7WBH - chains B and C of the 9 polymer chains in the assembly; structure by electron microscopy, 3.70 A resolution.

== Chain B (and C) ==
Molecule: Spike glycoprotein
Organism: Severe acute respiratory syndrome-related coronavirus
Notes: chain C of this document is another copy of the same molecule, construct and numbering; everything in this record applies to it too
Reference sequence: P0DTC2 (SPIKE_SARS2); residue numbers follow UniProt; this construct covers 27-1146
Amino-acid sequence (1120 residues; row label = number of the first residue in the row):
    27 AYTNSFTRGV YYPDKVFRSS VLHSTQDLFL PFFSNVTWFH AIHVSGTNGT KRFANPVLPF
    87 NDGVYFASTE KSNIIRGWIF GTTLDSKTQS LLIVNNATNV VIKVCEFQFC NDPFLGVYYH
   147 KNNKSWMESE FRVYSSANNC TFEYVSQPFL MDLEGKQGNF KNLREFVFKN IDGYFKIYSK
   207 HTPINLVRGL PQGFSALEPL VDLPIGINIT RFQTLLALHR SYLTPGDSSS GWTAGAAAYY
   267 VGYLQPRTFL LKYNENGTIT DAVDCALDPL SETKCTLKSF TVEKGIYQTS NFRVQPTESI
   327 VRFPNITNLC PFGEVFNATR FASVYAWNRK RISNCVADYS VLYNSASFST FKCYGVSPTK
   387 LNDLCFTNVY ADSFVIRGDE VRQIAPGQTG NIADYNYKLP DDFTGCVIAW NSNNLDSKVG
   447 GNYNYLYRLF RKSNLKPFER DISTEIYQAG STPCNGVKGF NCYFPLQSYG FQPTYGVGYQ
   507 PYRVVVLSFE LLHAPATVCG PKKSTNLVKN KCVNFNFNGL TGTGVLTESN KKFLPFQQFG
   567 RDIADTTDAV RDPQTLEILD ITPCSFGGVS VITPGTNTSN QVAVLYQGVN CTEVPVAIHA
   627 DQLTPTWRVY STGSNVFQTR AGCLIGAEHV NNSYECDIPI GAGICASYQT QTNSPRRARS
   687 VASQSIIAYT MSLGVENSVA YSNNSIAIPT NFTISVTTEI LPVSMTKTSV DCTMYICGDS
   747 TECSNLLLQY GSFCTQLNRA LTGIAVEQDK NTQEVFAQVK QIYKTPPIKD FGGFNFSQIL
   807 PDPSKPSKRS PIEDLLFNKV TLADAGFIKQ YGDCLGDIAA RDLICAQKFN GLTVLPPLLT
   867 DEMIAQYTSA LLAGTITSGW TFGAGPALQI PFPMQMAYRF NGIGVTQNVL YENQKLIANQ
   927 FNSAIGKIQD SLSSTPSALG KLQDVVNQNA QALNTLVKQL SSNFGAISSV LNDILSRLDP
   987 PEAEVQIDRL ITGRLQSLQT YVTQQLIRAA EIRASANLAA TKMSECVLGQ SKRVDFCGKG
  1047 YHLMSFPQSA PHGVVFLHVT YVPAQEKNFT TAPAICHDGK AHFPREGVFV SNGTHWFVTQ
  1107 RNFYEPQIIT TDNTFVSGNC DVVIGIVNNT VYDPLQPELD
Not modelled in the structure: 67-80, 142-154, 177-186, 210-216, 242-262, 621-637, 673-686, 829-852 (chain C: 67-80, 96-98, 141-156, 177-186, 242-260, 621-640, 673-686, 829-852)
Sequence notes: conflict Ala80 (Asp in P0DTC2), Gly215 (Asp in P0DTC2), Asn417 (Lys in P0DTC2), Lys484 (Glu in P0DTC2), Tyr501 (Asn in P0DTC2), Gly614 (Asp in P0DTC2), Val701 (Ala in P0DTC2), Pro817 (Phe in P0DTC2), Pro892 (Ala in P0DTC2), Pro899 (Ala in P0DTC2), Pro942 (Ala in P0DTC2), Pro986 (Lys in P0DTC2), Pro987 (Val in P0DTC2)
Swiss-Prot annotation at these positions:
  - region: Asn280 to Cys301 (Putative superantigen), Arg403 to Asp405 (Integrin-binding motif), Asn448 to Phe456 (Immunodominant HLA epitope recognized by the CD8+), Pro681 to Ala684 (Putative superantigen), Ser816 to Tyr837 (Fusion peptide 1), Lys835 to Phe855 (Fusion peptide 2)
  - site (Cleavage): Arg685, Ser686, Arg815, Ser816
  - glycosylation: Asn61 (N-linked (GlcNAc...) (hybrid) asparagine), Asn74 (N-linked (GlcNAc...) (complex) asparagine), Asn122 (N-linked (GlcNAc...) (hybrid) asparagine), Asn149 (N-linked (GlcNAc...) (complex) asparagine), Asn165 (N-linked (GlcNAc...) (complex) asparagine), Asn234 (N-linked (GlcNAc...) (high mannose) asparagine), Asn282 (N-linked (GlcNAc...) (complex) asparagine), Thr323 (O-linked (GalNAc) threonine), Ser325 (O-linked (HexNAc...) serine), Asn331 (N-linked (GlcNAc...) (complex) asparagine), Asn343 (N-linked (GlcNAc...) (complex) asparagine), Asn603 (N-linked (GlcNAc...) (hybrid) asparagine), Asn616 (N-linked (GlcNAc...) (complex) asparagine), Asn657 (N-linked (GlcNAc...) (complex) asparagine), Thr676 (O-linked (GlcNAc...) threonine), Thr678 (O-linked (GlcNAc...) threonine), Asn709 (N-linked (GlcNAc...) (high mannose) asparagine), Asn717 (N-linked (GlcNAc...) (hybrid) asparagine), Asn801 (N-linked (GlcNAc...) (hybrid) asparagine), Asn1074 (N-linked (GlcNAc...) (hybrid) asparagine) and 2 more in UniProt
  - natural variant: Gln52 (Q52H: In strain: Omicron/EG.5.1), Ala67 (A67V: In strain: Eta/B.1.525, Omicron/BA.1), His69 to Val70 (deletion: In strain: Alpha/B.1.1.7, Eta/B.1.525 and 5 more), Gly75 (G75V: In strain: Lambda/C.37), Thr76 (T76I: In strain: Lambda/C.37), Val83 (V83A: In strain: Omicron/XBB.1.5, Omicron/EG.5.1), Thr95 (T95I: In strain: Iota/B.1.526, Mu/B.1.621 and 2 more), Arg102 (R102I: In strain: A23.1), Asp138 (D138Y: In strain: Gamma/P.1), Gly142 to Tyr145 (sequence variant, change not given here; In strain: Omicron/BA.1), Gly142 (G142D: In strain: Kappa/B.1.617.1, Omicron/BA.2 and 7 more), Tyr144 (deletion: In strain: Alpha/B.1.1.7, Eta/B.1.525 and 3 more), 72 further natural variant entries in UniProt
  - mutagenesis: His69 to Val70 (Increased incorporation of cleaved spike into virions), Asn121 (N121Q: Partial loss of biliverdin affinity), Arg190 (R190K: Partial loss of biliverdin affinity), Asn234 (N234Q: Increased resistance to neutralizing antibodies), Asn331 (N331Q: Reduced viral infectivity), Asn343 (N343Q: Reduced viral infectivity), Leu452 (L452R: Increased resistance to neutralizing antibodies. Decreases HLA binding to NF9 epitope. Increased binding affinity to human ACE2), Tyr453 (Y453F: Decreased HLA binding to NF9 epitope. Increased binding affinity to human ACE2), Ala475 (A475V: Increased resistance to neutralizing antibodies), Val483 (V483A: Increased resistance to neutralizing antibodies), Phe490 (F490L: Increased resistance to neutralizing antibodies and human covalescent sera neutralization), Gln493 (Q493N: Reduced host ACE2-binding affinity in vitro; Q493Y: Reduced host ACE2-binding affinity in vitro), 11 further mutagenesis entries in UniProt
Cystine bridges: Cys131-Cys166, Cys291-Cys301, Cys336-Cys361, Cys379-Cys432, Cys391-Cys525, Cys480-Cys488, Cys538-Cys590, Cys617-Cys649, Cys662-Cys671, Cys738-Cys760, Cys743-Cys749, Cys1032-Cys1043, Cys1082-Cys1126
Covalent attachments: N-acetylglucosamine (NAG) linked to Asn282, Asn343, Asn616, Asn709, Asn717, Asn801, Asn1074
Residues lining bound ligands:
  - N-acetylglucosamine (NAG; 2-acetamido-2-deoxy-beta-D-glucopyranose), molecule 1: Asn331, Ile332, Gln580
  - N-acetylglucosamine (NAG), molecule 2: Asn1098, Thr1100, His1101, Phe1103

== Chain B / chain C interface ==
Residue-residue contacts - 172 pairs, chain B then chain C:
  Asn317(B) with Asp737(C)
  Arg319(B) with Asp737(C), salt bridge; Met740(C)
  Arg357(B) with Phe168(C); Pro230(C)
  Gly381(B) with Arg983(C), hydrogen bond (backbone-side chain); Leu984(C)
  Val382(B) with Arg983(C)
  Ser383(B) with Arg983(C), hydrogen bond (backbone-backbone); Leu984(C); Asp985(C), hydrogen bond
  Lys386(B) with Ser982(C); Arg983(C); Leu984(C)
  Asp389(B) with Ser982(C)
  Leu390(B) with Ser982(C); Arg983(C)
  Asn394(B) with Tyr200(C), hydrogen bond
  Tyr396(B) with Tyr200(C); Pro230(C)
  Thr430(B) with Arg983(C)
  Leu517(B) with Arg983(C)
  Gly545(B) with Asp979(C)
  Thr547(B) with Asn978(C)
  Thr549(B) with Asp745(C)
  Lys557(B) with Phe43(C)
  Lys558(B) with Phe43(C)
  Phe559(B) with Phe43(C), hydrophobic
  Leu560(B) with Glu224(C)
  Phe562(B) with Tyr38(C), hydrophobic; Lys41(C), hydrogen bond (backbone-side chain); Glu224(C); Pro225(C), hydrophobic
  Gln563(B) with Lys41(C); Val42(C); Phe43(C)
  Phe565(B) with Val42(C); Phe43(C)
  Gly566(B) with Phe43(C)
  Arg567(B) with Val42(C); Phe43(C), hydrogen bond (backbone-backbone); Arg44(C)
  Ile569(B) with Val963(C), hydrophobic; Lys964(C)
  Ala570(B) with Val963(C)
  Asp571(B) with Ser967(C); Ser975(C), hydrogen bond; Val976(C)
  Pro589(B) with Lys854(C)
  Phe592(B) with Met740(C), hydrophobic; Lys854(C); Phe855(C); Gly857(C); Leu858(C)
  Gln613(B) with Leu861(C)
  Gly614(B) with Lys854(C)
  Ala647(B) with Pro862(C), hydrophobic
  Pro665(B) with Leu864(C), hydrophobic
  Gly667(B) with Pro863(C); Leu864(C)
  Ala668(B) with Pro863(C), hydrogen bond (backbone-backbone); Leu864(C); Thr866(C)
  Gly669(B) with Leu864(C), hydrogen bond (backbone-backbone); Thr866(C); Met869(C)
  Thr696(B) with Met869(C)
  Met697(B) with Leu864(C); Leu865(C), hydrophobic; Met869(C), hydrophobic
  Leu699(B) with Ile788(C), hydrophobic; Met869(C); Gln872(C); Tyr873(C)
  Gly700(B) with Ile788(C)
  Val701(B) with Gln787(C); Ile788(C), hydrogen bond (backbone-backbone)
  Glu702(B) with Ile788(C); Lys790(C)
  Asn703(B) with Gln787(C), hydrogen bond; Ile788(C), hydrogen bond (backbone-backbone); Tyr789(C); Lys790(C)
  Ser704(B) with Lys790(C)
  Val705(B) with Thr883(C); Ala893(C); Gln895(C)
  Ala706(B) with Gln895(C), hydrogen bond (backbone-side chain)
  Tyr707(B) with Pro792(C), hydrophobic; Asp796(C), hydrogen bond (side chain-backbone); Phe797(C); Thr883(C); Ile896(C); Phe898(C)
  Asn709(B) with Asp796(C)
  Ser711(B) with Gln895(C); Pro897(C)
  Ile712(B) with Gln895(C); Ile896(C), hydrophobic
  Ala713(B) with Leu894(C); Gln895(C), hydrogen bond (backbone-backbone)
  Pro715(B) with Leu894(C)
  Gln957(B) with Arg765(C)
  Thr961(B) with Ser758(C); Gln762(C)
  Gln965(B) with Tyr756(C), hydrogen bond (side chain-backbone); Gly757(C); Ser758(C), hydrogen bond; Phe759(C)
  Ser968(B) with Gln755(C); Tyr756(C); Gly757(C)
  Asn969(B) with Gln755(C), hydrogen bond (backbone-backbone)
  Phe970(B) with Gln755(C), hydrogen bond (backbone-backbone); Phe759(C), hydrophobic
  Gly971(B) with Gln755(C), hydrogen bond (backbone-side chain)
  Pro986(B) with Asp427(C)
  Pro987(B) with Gly413(C)
  Arg995(B) with Tyr756(C); Asp994(C), salt bridge
  Gly999(B) with Phe759(C)
  Gln1002(B) with Phe759(C); Leu1001(C); Gln1005(C)
  Ser1003(B) with Phe759(C)
  Thr1006(B) with Gln1005(C)
  Thr1009(B) with Thr1009(C)
  Gln1010(B) with Gln762(C), hydrogen bond
  Ile1013(B) with Leu1012(C), hydrophobic
  Glu1017(B) with Arg1019(C)
  Arg1039(B) with Thr1027(C); Glu1031(C), salt bridge; Arg1039(C)
  Val1040(B) with Ser1030(C); Glu1031(C); Leu1034(C); Gly1035(C)
  Asp1041(B) with Gly889(C); Leu1034(C)
  Phe1042(B) with Glu1031(C)
  Lys1045(B) with Gln784(C); Lys786(C); Gly889(C), hydrogen bond (side chain-backbone)
  Gly1046(B) with Ala890(C), hydrogen bond (backbone-backbone)
  Tyr1047(B) with Trp886(C), hydrogen bond; Thr887(C); Ala890(C)
  Pro1069(B) with Pro892(C)
  Glu1072(B) with Pro892(C); Leu894(C)
  Asn1074(B) with Gln895(C), hydrogen bond
  Thr1077(B) with Pro897(C); Met900(C), hydrogen bond
  Ala1078(B) with Met900(C)
  Pro1079(B) with Tyr917(C)
  Phe1089(B) with Asn914(C); Tyr917(C), hydrophobic
  Pro1090(B) with Gln913(C), hydrogen bond (backbone-side chain)
  Val1094(B) with Met900(C), hydrophobic
  Arg1107(B) with Trp886(C); Ile896(C); Met900(C), hydrogen bond (side chain-backbone); Tyr904(C)
  Phe1121(B) with Asn914(C)
  Ser1123(B) with Asn914(C), hydrogen bond; Glu918(C)
  Gly1124(B) with Glu918(C)
  Val1128(B) with Tyr917(C); Glu918(C)
  Val1129(B) with Tyr917(C)
  Ile1130(B) with Gln920(C); Lys921(C)
Other interface residues (no listed pair), chain B (110 interface residues in all): Gln314, Pro521, Leu546, Gln564, Thr572, Arg646, Cys662, Ile666, Ile670, Cys671, Asn710, Val1068, Arg1091, Gly1093, Leu1141, Leu1145
Other interface residues (no listed pair), chain C (102 interface residues in all): Val47, Asn282, Pro412, Ser735, Ala766, Asn856, Phe888, Gly891, Thr912, Leu966, Ile973, Leu981, Pro986, Ile1013, Glu1144

== Summary ==
110 residues of chain B and 102 residues of chain C are in contact; the contacts include 29 hydrogen bonds and
3 salt bridges. Polar contacts include Arg319(B)-Asp737(C), Arg995(B)-Asp994(C) and Arg1039(B)-Glu1031(C).
Bound to chain B: N-acetylglucosamine.
Both chains are Spike glycoprotein (Severe acute respiratory syndrome-related coronavirus). Entry 7WBH
(overall structure of hu33 and spike) was determined by electron microscopy (same publication as 7WB5).
